PDB entry 8ABG | electron microscopy, 2.30 A resolution | chains P and O of the 20 polymer chains in the assembly

== Chain P ==
Protein: Cytochrome b-c1 complex subunit Rieske, mitochondrial
Source organism: Yarrowia lipolytica
Notes: EC 7.1.1.8
Reference sequence: Q6CI02 (Q6CI02_YARLI); numbering as in UniProt (aligned over 1-225)
Chain sequence (225 residues; row label = number of the first residue in the row):
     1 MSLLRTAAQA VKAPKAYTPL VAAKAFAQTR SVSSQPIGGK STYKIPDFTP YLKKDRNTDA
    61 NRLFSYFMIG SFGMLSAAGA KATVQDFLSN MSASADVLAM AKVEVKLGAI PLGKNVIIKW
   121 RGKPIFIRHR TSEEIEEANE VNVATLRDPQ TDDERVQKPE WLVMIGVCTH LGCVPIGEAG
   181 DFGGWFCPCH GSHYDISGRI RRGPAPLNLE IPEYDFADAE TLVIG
Disordered / not traced: 1-38, 225
Cystine bridges: Cys173-Cys189
Metal / ion sites: 2Fe-2S cluster Fe: Cys168, His170, Cys187, His190
Residues lining bound ligands:
  - 2Fe-2S cluster (FES): Cys168, His170, Leu171, Gly172, Cys173, Cys187, Cys189, His190, Gly191, Ser192, Pro204
  - 1,2-diacyl-sn-glycero-3-phosphocholine (PC1): Tyr66, Ile69, Gly73, Ser76, Ala77, Ala80
  - phosphatidylethanolamine (PTY), molecule 1: Ile69, Phe72, Gly73, Ser76
  - phosphatidylethanolamine (PTY), molecule 2: Gly79, Ala80, Lys81, Ala82, Thr83, Val84, Gln85, Asp86, Phe87
What the authors report for this chain:
  - conformationally variable residues (domain motion): His190

== Chain O ==
Protein: YALI0A17468p
Source organism: Yarrowia lipolytica
Reference sequence: Q6CGP7 (Q6CGP7_YARLI); residues 1-330 here = UniProt positions 1-330
Chain sequence (330 residues; each row starts with the number of its first residue):
     1 MRRRRIGVWP ENRRVSRLWV SLSPRSCVTC PVPTNQNPPI NNHHTPILTQ MFKAIPLRQA
    61 LLGISSAVCA GATTTYYYTT KAEAMTAAEH GLHPAEYPWP QNGMLSTFDH ASLRRGYQVY
   121 KEVCAACHSL DRIAWRNLVG VTHTTDEAKA FAEELEYDDE PDDEGNPRKR PGKLADYIPG
   181 PYPNEQAARA ANQGALPPDL SLIAKARHGG ADYIFALLTG YPDEPPAGVV LAPGMNYNPY
   241 FPGGGIGMAR TLFDGVVEYE DGTPATTSQM AKDVAAFLTW AAEPEHDERK KLGLKAIIVI
   301 SAMLGLSVYI KKFKWSPIKN RKFIYNPPKN
Disordered / not traced: 1-84, 329-330
Metal / ion sites: heme c Fe: His128, Met248
Residues lining bound ligands:
  - heme c (HEC): Val119, Val123, Cys124, Cys127, His128, Asn192, Ala195, Leu196, Pro197, Pro198, Leu200, Ile203, Arg207, Tyr213, Ile214, Leu217, Leu218, Phe241, Ile246, Gly247, Met248, Thr251, Leu252, Val274, Leu278
  - phosphatidylethanolamine (PTY): Leu292, Lys295, Ala296, Val299, Ile300

== Chain P / chain O interface ==
Residue-residue contacts - 33 pairs, chain P then chain O:
  Gly39(P) with Asn326(O)
  Lys40(P) with Asn326(O), hydrogen bond (backbone-side chain)
  Ser41(P) with Ile324(O)
  Thr42(P) with Asn326(O)
  Lys44(P) with Ile324(O)
  Pro46(P) with Lys322(O)
  Asp47(P) with Lys322(O)
  Phe48(P) with Asn320(O); Lys322(O)
  Tyr51(P) with Asn320(O); Lys322(O), hydrogen bond
  Phe64(P) with Tyr309(O)
  Ser65(P) with Tyr309(O); Phe313(O)
  Met68(P) with Leu306(O), hydrophobic; Tyr309(O), hydrophobic; Ile310(O)
  Ser71(P) with Leu306(O)
  Phe72(P) with Met303(O); Leu306(O); Ile310(O), hydrophobic
  Leu75(P) with Ala302(O), hydrophobic; Met303(O), hydrophobic; Leu306(O), hydrophobic
  Ser76(P) with Met303(O)
  Ala95(P) with Arg136(O)
  Asp96(P) with Arg136(O)
  Ala99(P) with Arg136(O)
  Met100(P) with Lys173(O); Ala175(O), hydrophobic
  Glu104(P) with Lys149(O), salt bridge
  Lys119(P) with Glu160(O); Arg168(O)
Interface residues without a listed pair, chain P (24 interface residues in all): Ile69, Lys106
Interface residues without a listed pair, chain O (21 interface residues in all): Glu153, Pro161, Val299, Ser307, Tyr325

== Summary ==
24 residues of chain P and 21 residues of chain O are in contact; the contacts include 2 hydrogen bonds and 1
salt bridge. Polar pairs include Glu104(P)-Lys149(O), Lys40(P)-Asn326(O) and Tyr51(P)-Lys322(O). One
phosphatidylethanolamine molecule is bound between chain P and chain O. The paper reports conformational
variability at His190(P).
Here chain P is Cytochrome b-c1 complex subunit Rieske, mitochondrial and chain O is YALI0A17468p, both from
Yarrowia lipolytica. Entry 8ABG (Complex III2 from Yarrowia lipolytica, oxidised with ferricyanide,
c-position) was determined by electron microscopy (same publication as 8AB6, 8AB7, 8AB8, 8AB9, 8ABA, 8ABB and
11 further entries).
